5XM1 - chains B and J of the 10 polymer chains in the assembly; structure by X-ray diffraction, 3.45 A resolution.

== Chain B ==
Protein: Histone H4
Organism: Mus musculus
UniProt: P62806 (H4_MOUSE); residues 0-102 here correspond to UniProt positions 1-103 (UniProt number = residue number + 1)
Chain sequence (106 residues; numbered -3 to 102; the number before each row is that of its first residue; numbers below 1 keep their minus sign (Gly-3 is residue -3)):
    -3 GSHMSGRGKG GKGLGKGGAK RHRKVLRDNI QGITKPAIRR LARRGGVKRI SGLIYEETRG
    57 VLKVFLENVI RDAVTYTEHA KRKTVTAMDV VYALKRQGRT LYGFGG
Disordered / not traced: -3 to 24
Sequence notes: expression tag (-3 to -1)
Swiss-Prot annotation at these positions:
  - DNA-binding region: Lys16 to Lys20
  - modified residue: Ser1 (N-acetylserine), Arg3 (Asymmetric dimethylarginine), Lys5 (N6-(2-hydroxyisobutyryl)lysine), Lys8 (N6-(2-hydroxyisobutyryl)lysine), Lys12 (N6-(2-hydroxyisobutyryl)lysine), Lys16 (N6-(2-hydroxyisobutyryl)lysine), Lys20 (N6,N6,N6-trimethyllysine), Lys31 (N6-(2-hydroxyisobutyryl)lysine), Lys44 (N6-(2-hydroxyisobutyryl)lysine), Ser47 (Phosphoserine), Tyr51 (Phosphotyrosine), Lys59 (N6-(2-hydroxyisobutyryl)lysine), Lys77 (N6-(2-hydroxyisobutyryl)lysine), Lys79 (N6-(2-hydroxyisobutyryl)lysine), Thr80 (Phosphothreonine), Tyr88 (Phosphotyrosine), Lys91 (N6-(2-hydroxyisobutyryl)lysine)
  - cross-link (Glycyl lysine isopeptide (Lys-Gly)): Lys12 (interchain with G-Cter in SUMO2), Lys20 (interchain with G-Cter in SUMO2), Lys31 (interchain with G-Cter in SUMO2), Lys59 (interchain with G-Cter in SUMO2), Lys79 (interchain with G-Cter in SUMO2), Lys91 (interchain with G-Cter in SUMO2)

== Chain J ==
Molecule: 146-nt DNA strand
Organism: Homo sapiens
Sequence (146 nucleotides; each row starts with the number of its first residue):
   147 ATCAATATCC ACCTGCAGAT TCTACCAAAA GTGTATTTGG AAACTGCTCC ATCAAAAGGC
   207 ATGTTCAGCT GAATTCAGCT GAACATGCCT TTTGATGGAG CAGTTTCCAA ATACACTTTT
   267 GGTAGAATCT GCAGGTGGAT ATTGAT

== How chain B and chain J interact ==
Pairs across the interface - 13 pairs, chain B then chain J:
  Arg35(B) - DA228(J)  salt bridge to the phosphate
  Arg35(B) - DA229(J)  salt bridge to the phosphate
  Arg45(B) - DT226(J)  base contact
  Arg45(B) - DG227(J)  hydrogen bond to the sugar
  Arg45(B) - DA228(J)  phosphate contact
  Ile46(B) - DG227(J)  sugar contact
  Ile46(B) - DA228(J)  hydrogen bond to the phosphate
  Ser47(B) - DG227(J)  phosphate contact
  Gly48(B) - DG227(J)  hydrogen bond to the phosphate
  Arg78(B) - DA248(J)  phosphate contact
  Lys79(B) - DC247(J)  phosphate contact
  Lys79(B) - DA248(J)  hydrogen bond to the phosphate
  Thr80(B) - DA248(J)  hydrogen bond to the phosphate
Interface residues without a listed pair, chain B (11 interface residues in all): Arg39, Lys44, Tyr51
Interface residues without a listed pair, chain J (7 interface residues in all): DG249

== Overview ==
The interface between chain B and chain J involves 11 residues on one side and 7 on the other; the contacts
include 5 hydrogen bonds and 2 salt bridges. Among the polar pairs are Arg45(B)-DG227(J), Ile46(B)-DA228(J)
and Gly48(B)-DG227(J).
Chain B is Histone H4 (Mus musculus) and chain J is a 146-nt DNA strand (Homo sapiens); the structure, The
mouse nucleosome structure containing H2A, H2B type3-A, H3mm7, and H4, was determined by X-ray diffraction
(same publication as 5XM0).
